PDB entry 5FEG | X-ray diffraction, 2.80 A resolution | chains A and B

Chain A (and B):
Molecule: Profilin-2
Organism: Hevea brasiliensis
Notes: chain B of this document is another copy of the same molecule, construct and numbering; everything in this record applies to it too
UniProt: Q9STB6 (PROF2_HEVBR); residue numbers follow UniProt; this construct covers 1-131
Chain sequence (131 residues; each row starts with the number of its first residue):
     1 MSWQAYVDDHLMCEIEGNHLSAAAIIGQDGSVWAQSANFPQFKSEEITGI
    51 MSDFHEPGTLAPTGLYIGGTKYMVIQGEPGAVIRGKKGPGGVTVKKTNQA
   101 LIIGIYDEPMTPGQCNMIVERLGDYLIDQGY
Disordered / not traced: 1
UniProt features mapped onto this chain:
  - motif: A81 to T97 (Involved in PIP2 interaction)
  - modified residue: T111 (Phosphothreonine)
What the authors report for this chain:
  - self-association interface (contacts with another copy of this molecule); pairs are residue here / residue on that copy: C13-C13 (disulfide), R121-D124 (salt bridge), E16, Q114, Y125, Q129

Interface between chain A and chain B:
Cross-chain cystine bridges: C13(A)-C13(B)
Contacting residue pairs (25):
  Y6(A) - E16(B)  hydrogen bond
  D9(A) - E14(B)
  H10(A) - E14(B)  hydrogen bond (side chain-backbone)
  H10(A) - I15(B)
  H10(A) - M117(B)
  H10(A) - R121(B)  hydrogen bond
  C13(A) - D9(B)
  C13(A) - C13(B)  disulfide
  I15(A) - Y125(B)  hydrophobic
  E16(A) - Y6(B)  hydrogen bond
  E16(A) - Y125(B)  hydrogen bond
  E16(A) - Q129(B)  hydrogen bond
  Q114(A) - Y125(B)  hydrogen bond
  M117(A) - H10(B)
  M117(A) - R121(B)
  M117(A) - Y125(B)  hydrophobic
  I118(A) - R121(B)
  R121(A) - E120(B)
  R121(A) - R121(B)
  R121(A) - D124(B)  salt bridge
  Y125(A) - I15(B)
  Y125(A) - E16(B)  hydrogen bond
  Y125(A) - Q114(B)  hydrogen bond
  Y125(A) - M117(B)  hydrophobic
  Q129(A) - E16(B)  hydrogen bond
Other interface residues (no listed pair), chain A (15 interface residues in all): E14, G113, L122
Other interface residues (no listed pair), chain B (17 interface residues in all): G113, I118, L122

Summary:
The interface between chain A and chain B involves 15 residues on one side and 17 on the other; the contacts
include 1 disulfide bond, 10 hydrogen bonds and 1 salt bridge. Among the polar pairs are R121(A)-D124(B),
Y6(A)-E16(B) and H10(A)-E14(B). From the paper: a self-association interface involving C13(A), E16(A) and
Q114(A) among others.
Chain A and chain B are both Profilin-2 (Hevea brasiliensis); the structure, Crystal structure of the dimeric
allergen profilin (Hev b 8), was determined by X-ray diffraction, deposited together with 5FDS and 5FEF.
